PDB entry 3W5H | X-ray diffraction, 0.78 A resolution | chain A

Chain A:
Name: NADH-cytochrome b5 reductase 3
Source organism: Sus scrofa
Notes: EC 1.6.2.2
UniProtKB: P83686 (NB5R3_PIG); residues 1001-1272 here correspond to UniProt positions 1-272 (UniProt number = residue number - 1000)
Sequence (272 residues; each row starts with the number of its first residue):
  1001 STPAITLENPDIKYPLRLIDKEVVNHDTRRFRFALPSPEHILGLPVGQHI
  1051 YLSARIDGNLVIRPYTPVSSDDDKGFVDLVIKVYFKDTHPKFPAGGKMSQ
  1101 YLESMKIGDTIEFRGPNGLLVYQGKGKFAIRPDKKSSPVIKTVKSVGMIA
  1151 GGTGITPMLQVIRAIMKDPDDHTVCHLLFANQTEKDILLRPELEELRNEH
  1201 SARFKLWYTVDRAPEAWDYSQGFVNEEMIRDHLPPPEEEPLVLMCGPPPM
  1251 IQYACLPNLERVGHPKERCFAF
Residues lining bound ligands: FAD (flavin-adenine dinucleotide): His1049, Arg1063, Pro1064, Tyr1065, Thr1066, Val1080, Ile1081, Lys1082, Tyr1084, Phe1085, Thr1088, His1089, Phe1092, Gly1095, Gly1096, Lys1097, Met1098, Ser1099, Thr1153, Thr1156, Pro1157, Gln1182, Cys1245, Phe1272
Swiss-Prot annotation at these positions:
  - binding site (FAD): Arg1063, Pro1064, Tyr1065, Val1080, Lys1082, Tyr1084, Lys1097, Met1098, Ser1099, Thr1156
  - modified residue: Lys1013 (N6-acetyllysine), Tyr1014 (Phosphotyrosine), Lys1021 (N6-acetyllysine), Lys1091 (N6-acetyllysine)

Summary:
Ligands of chain A: flavin-adenine dinucleotide. UniProt lists 10 FAD-binding residues.
Chain A is NADH-cytochrome b5 reductase 3 (Sus scrofa); the structure, Ultra-high resolution structure of
NADH-cytochrome b5 reductase, was determined by X-ray diffraction together with 3W2E, 3W2F, 3W2G, 3W2H and
3W2I from the same study.
